PDB entry 7NLD | X-ray diffraction, 2.30 A resolution | chains C and D

# Chain C (and D)
Protein: Programmed cell death 1 ligand 1
Source organism: Homo sapiens
Notes: chain D of this document is another copy of the same molecule, construct and numbering; everything in this record applies to it too
UniProt: Q9NZQ7 (PD1L1_HUMAN); residues 18-134 here = UniProt positions 18-134
Amino-acid sequence (128 residues; numbered 18 to 145; the number before each row is that of its first residue):
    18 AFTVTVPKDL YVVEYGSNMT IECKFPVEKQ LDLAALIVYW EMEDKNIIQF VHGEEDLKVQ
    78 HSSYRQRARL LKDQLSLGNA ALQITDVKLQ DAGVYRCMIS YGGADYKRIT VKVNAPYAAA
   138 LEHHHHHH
Disordered / not traced: 134-145 (chain D: 18, 45, 134-145)
Construct notes: expression tag (135-145)
Disulfide bonds: Cys40-Cys114
Small-molecule neighbours: UGZ (N-(2-((2'-chloro-3'-(2,3-dihydrobenzo[b][1,4]dioxin-6-yl)-3-methoxy-[1,1'-biphenyl]-4-yl)(methyl)amino)ethyl)methanesulfonamide): Ala18, Phe19, Thr20, Ile54, Tyr56, Met115, Ile116, Ser117, Ala121, Asp122, Tyr123
What the authors report for this chain:
  - binding site for UGZ: Ile54, Tyr56, Val68, Met115, Ala121, Asp122

# Interface between chain C and chain D
Residue-residue contacts - 13 pairs, chain C then chain D:
  Ile54(C) - Gly119(D)
  Ile54(C) - Gly120(D)
  Ile54(C) - Ala121(D)  hydrophobic
  Glu58(C) - Tyr123(D)  hydrogen bond
  Asp61(C) - Arg125(D)  salt bridge
  Arg113(C) - Asp61(D)  salt bridge
  Met115(C) - Tyr123(D)  hydrophobic
  Ser117(C) - Ser117(D)
  Gly120(C) - Ile54(D)
  Tyr123(C) - Glu58(D)  hydrogen bond
  Tyr123(C) - Asp61(D)  hydrogen bond
  Tyr123(C) - Met115(D)  hydrophobic
  Arg125(C) - Asp61(D)  salt bridge
Other interface residues (no listed pair), chain C (12 interface residues in all): Tyr56, Gly119, Ala121
Other interface residues (no listed pair), chain D (12 interface residues in all): Tyr56, Arg113

# In short
Chain C and chain D each contribute 12 residues to their interface, with 3 hydrogen bonds and 3 salt bridges.
Polar pairs include Asp61(C)-Arg125(D), Arg113(C)-Asp61(D) and Glu58(C)-Tyr123(D). Ligands of chain C:
compound UGZ. From the paper: a binding site for UGZ at Ile54(C), Tyr56(C) and Val68(C) among others.
Chain C and chain D are both Programmed cell death 1 ligand 1 (Homo sapiens); the structure, Structure of
human Programmed cell death 1 ligand 1 (PD-L1) with low molecular mass inhibitor, was determined by X-ray
diffraction (same publication as 6R3K).
